5UUO - chains B and A; structure by X-ray diffraction, 1.25 A resolution.

# Chain B (and A)
Molecule: Glutathione S-transferase-like protein
Organism: Novosphingobium aromaticivorans (strain ATCC 700278 / DSM 12444 / CIP 105152 / NBRC 16084 / F199)
Notes: chain A of this document is another copy of the same molecule, construct and numbering; everything in this record applies to it too
UniProt: Q2G542 (Q2G542_NOVAD); residues 6-293 here correspond to UniProt positions 1-288 (UniProt number = residue number - 5)
Amino-acid sequence (293 residues; numbered 1 to 293; the number before each row is that of its first residue):
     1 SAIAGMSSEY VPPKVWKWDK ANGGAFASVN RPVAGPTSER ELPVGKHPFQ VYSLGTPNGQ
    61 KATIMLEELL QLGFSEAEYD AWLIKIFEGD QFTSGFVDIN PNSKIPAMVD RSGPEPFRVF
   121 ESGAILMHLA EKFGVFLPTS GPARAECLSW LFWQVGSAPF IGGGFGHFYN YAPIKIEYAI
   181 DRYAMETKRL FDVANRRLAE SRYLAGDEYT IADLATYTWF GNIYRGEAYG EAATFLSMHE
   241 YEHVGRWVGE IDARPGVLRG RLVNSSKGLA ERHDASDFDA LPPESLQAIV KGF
Disordered / not traced: 1-9 (chain A: 1-8)
Construct notes: expression tag (1-5)
Ligand contacts: glutathione (GSH): F26, V29, N30, T56, N58, K61, I86, Q91, F92, S103, K104, I105, P106, E121, S122, G123, V155, A158, P159, G162, G163, H167, W219, Y229
What the authors report for this chain:
  - binding site for glutathione: N30, T56, N58, Q91, K104, I105, E121, S122, R182
  - catalytic residues: T56, N58
  - catalytic residues: Y171, Y229, F293 (from molecular simulation)
  - contacts within the chain: T56-N58, T56-G59, N58-K61, K267-K291 (hydrogen bond), R225-K291 (hydrogen bond)
  - conformationally variable residues (loop rearrangement, side-chain flip): R225, Q287 to F293
  - mutagenesis - T56A (1000-fold), Y171F: decreased catalytic activity on GS-HPV
  - mutagenesis - Y229F: decreased catalytic activity

# Chain B / chain A interface
Pairs across the interface - 155 pairs, chain B then chain A:
  Y10(B) with K175(A); E177(A); I180(A)
  P12(B) with I180(A), hydrophobic
  P13(B) with F235(A)
  K14(B) with T234(A); F235(A)
  V15(B) with T234(A); F235(A); S237(A)
  W16(B) with D181(A), hydrogen bond; A184(A); M185(A), hydrophobic; K188(A); F235(A), hydrogen bond (backbone-backbone)
  W18(B) with M185(A)
  K20(B) with E177(A), salt bridge
  N22(B) with Y178(A), hydrogen bond (side chain-backbone); D181(A); R182(A); M185(A)
  G23(B) with Y178(A), hydrogen bond (backbone-side chain)
  G24(B) with Y178(A), hydrogen bond (backbone-side chain)
  N30(B) with R182(A); M185(A)
  R31(B) with M185(A); R189(A)
  P32(B) with M185(A); K188(A); R189(A), hydrogen bond (backbone-backbone)
  V33(B) with R189(A); D192(A)
  A34(B) with R189(A); D192(A), hydrogen bond (backbone-side chain); V193(A), hydrophobic; R196(A), hydrogen bond (backbone-side chain)
  P101(B) with W150(A), hydrophobic; V193(A)
  N102(B) with W153(A), hydrogen bond; R189(A), hydrogen bond; L190(A); V193(A)
  K104(B) with R189(A)
  F117(B) with P142(A), hydrophobic; A145(A), hydrophobic
  R118(B) with E146(A), salt bridge
  V119(B) with S149(A)
  F120(B) with S149(A), hydrogen bond (backbone-side chain); W150(A)
  E121(B) with S149(A); F152(A); W153(A)
  G123(B) with F152(A)
  A124(B) with L148(A); S149(A); F152(A)
  M127(B) with M127(A), hydrophobic; L148(A), hydrophobic; F152(A), hydrophobic
  E131(B) with R144(A), salt bridge
  P142(B) with F117(A), hydrophobic
  R144(B) with E131(A), salt bridge; R144(A)
  A145(B) with F117(A), hydrophobic
  E146(B) with R118(A), salt bridge
  L148(B) with A124(A); M127(A), hydrophobic
  S149(B) with V119(A); F120(A), hydrogen bond (side chain-backbone); E121(A); A124(A)
  W150(B) with P101(A), hydrophobic; F120(A)
  L151(B) with F152(A), hydrophobic
  F152(B) with E121(A); G123(A); A124(A); M127(A), hydrophobic; L151(A), hydrophobic; F152(A), hydrophobic; V155(A)
  W153(B) with N102(A), hydrogen bond; E121(A)
  V155(B) with F152(A); G156(A)
  G156(B) with V155(A); P159(A)
  P159(B) with G156(A); P159(A), hydrophobic; F160(A), hydrophobic
  F160(B) with P159(A), hydrophobic
  G163(B) with R182(A), hydrogen bond (backbone-side chain); Y183(A), hydrogen bond (backbone-side chain)
  G164(B) with Y183(A)
  H167(B) with Y178(A), hydrogen bond; R182(A), hydrogen bond
  F168(B) with Y178(A), hydrophobic; A179(A), hydrophobic; Y183(A)
  A172(B) with Y178(A), hydrophobic
  P173(B) with Y178(A)
  I174(B) with E9(A)
  K175(B) with E9(A), hydrogen bond (backbone-side chain); Y10(A); P12(A)
  E177(B) with Y10(A); K20(A), salt bridge
  Y178(B) with N22(A), hydrogen bond (backbone-side chain); G23(A), hydrogen bond (side chain-backbone); G24(A); H167(A), hydrogen bond; F168(A), hydrophobic; A172(A), hydrophobic; P173(A)
  A179(B) with F168(A), hydrophobic
  I180(B) with Y10(A), hydrophobic; P12(A), hydrophobic
  D181(B) with W16(A), hydrogen bond; N22(A)
  R182(B) with N22(A); G163(A), hydrogen bond (side chain-backbone); H167(A)
  Y183(B) with G163(A), hydrogen bond (side chain-backbone); G164(A); F168(A); Y183(A)
  A184(B) with W16(A)
  M185(B) with W16(A), hydrophobic; W18(A); N22(A); N30(A); R31(A); P32(A)
  K188(B) with W16(A); P32(A)
  R189(B) with R31(A); P32(A), hydrogen bond (backbone-backbone); V33(A); A34(A); N102(A), hydrogen bond; K104(A)
  L190(B) with N102(A)
  D192(B) with V33(A); A34(A), hydrogen bond (side chain-backbone)
  V193(B) with A34(A), hydrophobic; P101(A); N102(A)
  R196(B) with A34(A), hydrogen bond (side chain-backbone)
  T234(B) with K14(A); V15(A)
  F235(B) with P13(A); K14(A); V15(A); W16(A), hydrogen bond (backbone-backbone)
  S237(B) with V15(A)
Also at the interface, not in a pair above, chain B (73 interface residues in all): G35, H128, I176, E186, R197
Also at the interface, not in a pair above, chain A (73 interface residues in all): G35, H128, Y169, I176, R197

# Summary
The chain B/chain A interface involves 73 residues from each chain; the contacts include 29 hydrogen bonds and
6 salt bridges. Among the polar pairs are K20(B)-E177(A), R118(B)-E146(A) and E131(B)-R144(A). Bound to chain
B: glutathione. The paper reports catalytic residues T56(B), N58(B) and Y171(B) among others; T56A and Y171F
of chain B reduce catalytic activity on GS-HPV.
Both chains are Glutathione S-transferase-like protein (Novosphingobium aromaticivorans (strain ATCC 700278 /
DSM 12444 / CIP 105152 / NBRC 16084 / F199)). Entry 5UUO (Crystal structure of SARO_2595 from Novosphingobium
aromaticivorans) was determined by X-ray diffraction together with 5UUN from the same study.
